3TEZ - chain A; structure by X-ray diffraction, 1.83 A resolution.

# Chain A
Name: Protective antigen
Organism: Bacillus anthracis
UniProt: P13423 (PAG_BACAN); residues 1-735 here correspond to UniProt positions 30-764 (UniProt number = residue number + 29)
Amino-acid sequence (735 residues; numbered 1 to 735; the number before each row is that of its first residue):
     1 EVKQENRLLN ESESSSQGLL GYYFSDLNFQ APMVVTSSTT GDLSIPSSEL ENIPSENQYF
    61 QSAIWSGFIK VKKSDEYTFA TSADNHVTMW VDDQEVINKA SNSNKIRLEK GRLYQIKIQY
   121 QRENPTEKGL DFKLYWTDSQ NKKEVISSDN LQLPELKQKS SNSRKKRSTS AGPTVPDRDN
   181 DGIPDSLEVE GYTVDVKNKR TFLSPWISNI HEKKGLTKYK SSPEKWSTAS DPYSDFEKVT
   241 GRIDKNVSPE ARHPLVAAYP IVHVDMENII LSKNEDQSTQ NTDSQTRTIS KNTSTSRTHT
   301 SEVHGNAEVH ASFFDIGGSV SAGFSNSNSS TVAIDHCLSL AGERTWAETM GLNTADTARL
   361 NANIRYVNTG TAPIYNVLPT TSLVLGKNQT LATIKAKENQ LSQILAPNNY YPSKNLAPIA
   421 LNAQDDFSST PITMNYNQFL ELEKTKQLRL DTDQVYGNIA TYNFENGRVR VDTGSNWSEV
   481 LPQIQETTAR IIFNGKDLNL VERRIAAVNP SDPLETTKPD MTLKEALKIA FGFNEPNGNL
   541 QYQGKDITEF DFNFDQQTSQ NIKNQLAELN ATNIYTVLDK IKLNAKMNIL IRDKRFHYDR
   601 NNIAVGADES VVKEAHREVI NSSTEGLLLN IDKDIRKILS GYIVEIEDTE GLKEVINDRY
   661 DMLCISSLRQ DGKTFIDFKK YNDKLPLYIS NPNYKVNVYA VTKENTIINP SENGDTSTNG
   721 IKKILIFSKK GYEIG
Unresolved in the structure: 1-14, 301-321
Differences from the reference sequence: engineered mutation Cys337 (Ser366 in P13423), Cys664 (Asn693 in P13423)
UniProt features mapped onto this chain:
  - region: Phe202 to Ile210 (Alpha-clamp)
  - binding site (Ca(2+)): Asp177, Asp179, Asp181, Ile183, Glu188, Ser222, Lys225, Asp235
  - site: Arg167, Ser168 (Cleavage), Arg178 (Alpha-clamp), Leu187 (Alpha-clamp), Phe236 (Alpha-clamp), Phe314, Asp315 (Cleavage), Phe427 (Phi-clamp), Phe464 (Alpha-clamp), Asp683 (Essential for binding to cell receptor)
Covalent attachments: acetone (ACN) linked to Cys337, Cys664
Ion coordination: Ca2+ site 1: Asp177, Asp179, Asp181, Ile183, Glu188; Ca2+ site 2: Asp179, Asp181, Glu188, Ser222, Lys225, Asp235
Residues lining bound ligands:
  - acetone (ACN): Asp335, His336, Ser640, Asp661, Leu663
  - 2-methoxyethanol (MXE), molecule 1: Ser294, Thr295, Ser296, Thr331, Val332, Ala333, Gln447, Asp599, Ile603
  - 2-methoxyethanol (MXE), molecule 2: Thr380, Thr381, Ser382, Asp451, Thr452, Asp453
From the paper describing this entry:
  - binding site for acetone: Cys337, Cys664

# Overview
Chain A binds 2-methoxyethanol. Acetone is covalently linked to Cys664. Asp177, Asp179, Asp181, Ile183 and
Glu188 coordinate Ca2+ site 1. Asp179, Asp181, Glu188, Ser222, Lys225 and Asp235 form the Ca2+ site 2. UniProt
lists 8 Ca2+-binding residues. From the paper: a binding site for acetone at Cys337 and Cys664.
Chain A is Protective antigen (Bacillus anthracis); the structure, Crystal Structure of Anthrax Protective
Antigen Mutant S337C N664C and dithiolacetone modified to 1.8-A resolution, was determined by X-ray
diffraction (same publication as 3TEW, 3TEX and 3TEY).
